PDB entry 3JVT | X-ray diffraction, 2.10 A resolution | chains B and C of the 3 polymer chains in the assembly

# Chain B
Name: Myosin regulatory light chain, striated adductor muscle
From: Argopecten irradians
UniProtKB: P13543 (MLR_AEQIR); residues 1-156 here correspond to UniProt positions 2-157 (UniProt number = residue number + 1)
Amino-acid sequence (156 residues; each row starts with the number of its first residue):
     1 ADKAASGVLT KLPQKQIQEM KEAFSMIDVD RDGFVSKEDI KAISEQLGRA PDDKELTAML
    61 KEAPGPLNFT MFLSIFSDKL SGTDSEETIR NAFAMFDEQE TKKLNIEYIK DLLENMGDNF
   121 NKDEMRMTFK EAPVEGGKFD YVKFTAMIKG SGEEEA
Bound ions: Mg2+: Asp28, Asp30, Asp32, Phe34, Asp39
Swiss-Prot annotation at these positions:
  - binding site (Ca(2+)): Asp28, Asp30, Asp32, Asp39
Reported in the primary citation:
  - contacts within the chain: Thr83-Lys149 (hydrogen bond)

# Chain C
Name: Myosin essential light chain, striated adductor muscle
From: Argopecten irradians
UniProtKB: P07291 (MLE_AEQIR); residues 1-156 here correspond to UniProt positions 2-157 (UniProt number = residue number + 1)
Amino-acid sequence (156 residues; each row starts with the number of its first residue):
     1 PKLSQDEIDD LKDVFELFDF WDGRDGAVDA FKLGDVCRCL GINPRNEDVF AVGGTHKMGE
    61 KSLPFEEFLP AYEGLMDCEQ GTFADYMEAF KTFDREGQGF ISGAELRHVL TALGERLSDE
   121 DVDEIIKLTD LQEDLEGNVK YEDFVKKVMA GPYPDK
Bound ions: Ca2+: Asp19, Asp22, Gly23, Asp25, Ala27
Reported in the primary citation:
  - Ca2+ coordination: Asp19, Asp22, Gly23, Asp25, Ala27

# How chain B and chain C interact
Pairs across the interface (11; chain B residue first):
  Phe96(B) - Trp21(C)  hydrophobic
  Leu112(B) - Trp21(C)  hydrophobic
  Asn115(B) - Asp22(C)
  Asn115(B) - Gly23(C)
  Met116(B) - Phe20(C)
  Met116(B) - Trp21(C)
  Gly117(B) - Phe20(C)  hydrogen bond (backbone-backbone)
  Gly117(B) - Gly23(C)
  Gly117(B) - Arg24(C)  hydrogen bond (backbone-backbone)
  Asp118(B) - Arg24(C)  salt bridge
  Asn119(B) - Gly23(C)
From the paper, about this interface:
  - residue pairs: Gly117(B)-Arg24(C) (backbone contact), Asp118(B)-Arg24(C) (hydrogen bond)

# Summary
Chain B and chain C form an interface of 7 and 5 residues respectively; the contacts include 2 hydrogen bonds
and 1 salt bridge. Polar pairs include Asp118(B)-Arg24(C), Gly117(B)-Phe20(C) and Gly117(B)-Arg24(C). The
paper describes a backbone contact between Gly117(B) and Arg24(C); a hydrogen bond between Asp118(B) and
Arg24(C). The paper reports Ca2+ coordination by Asp19(C), Asp22(C) and Gly23(C) among others; contacts within
the chain involving Thr83(B) and Lys149(B).
Here chain B is Myosin regulatory light chain, striated adductor muscle and chain C is Myosin essential light
chain, striated adductor muscle, both from Argopecten irradians. Entry 3JVT (Calcium-bound Scallop Myosin
Regulatory Domain (Lever Arm) with Reconstituted Complete Light Chains) was determined by X-ray diffraction
together with 3JTD from the same study.
